8XQT - chains A and S of the 5 polymer chains in the assembly; structure by electron microscopy, 2.94 A resolution.

== Chain A ==
Name: Guanine nucleotide-binding protein G(i) subunit alpha-1
Organism: Homo sapiens
Reference sequence: P63096 (GNAI1_HUMAN); residues 1-354 here = UniProt positions 1-354
Chain sequence (370 residues; row label = number of the first residue in the row; numbers below 1 keep their minus sign (Met-15 is residue -15)):
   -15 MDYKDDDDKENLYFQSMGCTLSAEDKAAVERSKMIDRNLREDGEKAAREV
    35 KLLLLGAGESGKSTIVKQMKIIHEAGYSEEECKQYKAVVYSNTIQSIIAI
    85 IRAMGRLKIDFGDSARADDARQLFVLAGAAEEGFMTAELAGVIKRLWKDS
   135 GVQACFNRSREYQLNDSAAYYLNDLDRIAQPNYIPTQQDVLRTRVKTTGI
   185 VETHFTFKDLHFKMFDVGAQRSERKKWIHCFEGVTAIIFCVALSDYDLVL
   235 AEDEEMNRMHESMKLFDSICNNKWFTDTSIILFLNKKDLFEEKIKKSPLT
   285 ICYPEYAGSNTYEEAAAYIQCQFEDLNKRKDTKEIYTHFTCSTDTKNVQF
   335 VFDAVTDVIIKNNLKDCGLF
Disordered / not traced: -15 to 2, 55-181
Differences from the reference sequence: initiating methionine (-15); expression tag (-14 to 0); conflict Ala203 (Gly in P63096), Ser326 (Ala in P63096)
UniProt features mapped onto this chain:
  - region: Lys35 to Thr48 (G1 motif), Asp173 to Thr181 (G2 motif), Phe196 to Gly202, Gln204, Arg205 (G3 motif), Ile265 to Asp272 (G4 motif), Thr324, Cys325, Thr327 to Thr329 (G5 motif)
  - binding site (GTP): Glu43 to Thr48, Ser151, Leu175 to Thr181, Asp200 to Gly202, Gln204, Asn269 to Asp272
  - binding site (Mg(2+)): Ser47, Thr181
  - modified residue: Arg178 (ADP-ribosylarginine), Gln204 (Deamidated glutamine), Cys351 (ADP-ribosylcysteine)
  - lipidation: Gly2 (N-myristoyl glycine), Cys3 (S-palmitoyl cysteine)
  - natural variant: Gly40 (G40C: In NEDHISB; G40R: In NEDHISB), Gly45 (G45D: In NEDHISB), Thr48 (T48I: In NEDHISB; T48K: In NEDHISB), Gln52 (Q52P: In NEDHISB), Ser75 (deletion: In NEDHISB; uncertain significance), Gln172 (deletion: In NEDHISB), Asp173 (D173V: In NEDHISB), Glu186 to Phe189 (deletion: In NEDHISB; uncertain significance), Cys224 (C224Y: In NEDHISB), Lys270 (K270N: In NEDHISB; K270R: In NEDHISB), Asp272 (D272G: In NEDHISB), Val332 (V332E: In NEDHISB; uncertain significance)
  - mutagenesis: Gly42 (G42R: Abolishes switch to an activated conformation and dissociation from beta and gamma subunits upon GTP binding. Abolishes interaction with RGS family members), Glu116 (E116L: Enhances interaction (inactive GDP-bound) with RGS14), Gln147 (Q147L: Enhances interaction (inactive GDP-bound) with RGS14), Glu245 (E245L: Enhances interaction (inactive GDP-bound) with RGS14)

== Chain S ==
Name: scFv16
Organism: Homo sapiens
Notes: antibody fragment or engineered binder
Chain sequence (286 residues; numbered -19 to 254 plus 14 insertion-coded residues; 2 numbers in that range are skipped by the numbering (no residue carries them; nothing is unmodelled there); the number before each row is that of its first residue; a row labelled like 121A-121N holds insertion residues (121A, then the next letters in order); numbers below 1 keep their minus sign (Met-19 is residue -19)):
   -19 MVSAIVLYVLLAAAAHSAFADVQLVESGGGLVQPGGSRKLSCSASGFAFS
    31 SFGMHWVRQAPEKGLEWVAYISSGSGTIYYADTVKGRFTISRDDPKNTLF
    81 LQMTSLRSEDTAMYYCVRSIYYYGSSPFDFWGQGTTLTVSS
121A-121N GGGGSGGGGSGGGG
   124 SDIVMTQATSSVPVTPGESVSISCRSSKSLLHSNGNTYLYWFLQRPGQSP
   174 QLLIYRMSNLASGVPDRFSGSGSGTAFTLTISRLEAEDVGVYYCMQHLEY
   224 PLTFGAGTKLELKAAAENLYFQSHHHHHHHH
Disordered / not traced: -19 to 1, 121A-121N, 236-254
Disulfide bonds: Cys22-Cys96, Cys147-Cys217

== Chain A / chain S interface ==
Residue-residue contacts - 28 pairs, chain A then chain S:
  Thr4(A) - His155(S)
  Leu5(A) - His155(S)
  Ser6(A) - His155(S)  hydrogen bond (backbone-side chain)
  Ser6(A) - Asn157(S)
  Ser6(A) - Tyr161(S)  hydrogen bond
  Ala7(A) - His220(S)
  Ala7(A) - Leu221(S)
  Ala7(A) - Tyr223(S)  hydrophobic
  Glu8(A) - Tyr101(S)
  Glu8(A) - Pro107(S)
  Glu8(A) - Tyr161(S)
  Glu8(A) - Tyr163(S)  hydrogen bond
  Glu8(A) - Arg179(S)  salt bridge
  Glu8(A) - His220(S)
  Asp9(A) - Asn157(S)  hydrogen bond
  Asp9(A) - Tyr161(S)
  Ala11(A) - Tyr101(S)  hydrophobic
  Ala12(A) - Tyr101(S)
  Glu14(A) - Ser52(S)  hydrogen bond
  Glu14(A) - Ser53(S)
  Glu14(A) - Gly56(S)
  Glu14(A) - Thr57(S)  hydrogen bond
  Arg15(A) - Ser31(S)
  Arg15(A) - Ile100(S)
  Arg15(A) - Tyr101(S)
  Arg15(A) - Tyr102(S)
  Met18(A) - Ser53(S)
  Met18(A) - Gly54(S)
Other interface residues (no listed pair), chain S (19 interface residues in all): Tyr50

== Overview ==
Chain A and chain S form an interface of 11 and 19 residues respectively; the contacts include 6 hydrogen
bonds and 1 salt bridge. Polar contacts include Glu8(A)-Arg179(S), Ser6(A)-His155(S) and Ser6(A)-Tyr161(S).
Here chain A is Guanine nucleotide-binding protein G(i) subunit alpha-1 and chain S is scFv16, both from Homo
sapiens. Entry 8XQT (Structure of human class T GPCR TAS2R14-Gi complex) was determined by electron
microscopy, deposited together with 8XQL, 8XQN, 8XQO, 8XQP, 8XQR, 8XQS and 8YKY.
